5K5L - chains D and G of the 7 polymer chains in the assembly; structure by X-ray diffraction, 3.12 A resolution.

Chain D:
Molecule: 11-nt DNA strand
Sequence (11 nucleotides; row label = number of the first residue in the row):
     1 CACGCGGCAAC

Chain G:
Protein: Transcriptional repressor CTCF
Organism: Homo sapiens
UniProtKB: P49711 (CTCF_HUMAN); numbering as in UniProt (aligned over 405-492)
Amino-acid sequence (93 residues; each row starts with the number of its first residue):
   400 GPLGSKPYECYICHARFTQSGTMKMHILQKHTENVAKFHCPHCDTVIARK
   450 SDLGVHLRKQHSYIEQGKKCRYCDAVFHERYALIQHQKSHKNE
Unresolved in the structure: 400-407, 492
Construct notes: expression tag (400-404)
Bound ions: Zn2+ site 1: Cys409, Cys412, His425, His430; Zn2+ site 2: Cys439, Cys442, His455, His460; Zn2+ site 3: Cys469, Cys472, His485, His489
Reported in the primary citation:
  - binding site for the 11-nt DNA strand: Arg448
  - specificity-determining residues: Asp451 (proposed by the authors, not directly observed)

Interface between chain D and chain G:
Pairs across the interface (8):
  DC8(D) with Arg479(G), salt bridge to the phosphate
  DA9(D) with Gln459(G), hydrogen bond to the phosphate; Arg479(G), salt bridge to the phosphate; Ile483(G), phosphate contact
  DA10(D) with His455(G), salt bridge to the phosphate
  DC11(D) with Ile446(G), phosphate contact; Ala447(G), hydrogen bond to the phosphate; Asp451(G), base contact
Interface residues without a listed pair, chain G (10 interface residues in all): Thr444, Val445, Lys458

In short:
The interface between chain D and chain G involves 4 residues on one side and 10 on the other; the contacts
include 2 hydrogen bonds and 3 salt bridges. Among the polar pairs are DA9(D)-Gln459(G), DC11(D)-Ala447(G) and
DC8(D)-Arg479(G). From the paper: a binding site for the 11-nt DNA strand at Arg448(G); the specificity
determinant Asp451(G).
Here chain D is an 11-nt DNA strand and chain G is Transcriptional repressor CTCF (Homo sapiens). Entry 5K5L
(Homo sapiens CCCTC-binding factor (CTCF) ZnF6-8 and H19 sequence DNA complex structure) was determined by
X-ray diffraction (same publication as 5K5H, 5K5I, 5K5J, 5KKQ, 5T00, 5T0U and 5UND).
